Entry 9GE6 (electron microscopy, 4.05 A resolution (low resolution: residue-level contacts below are approximate; hydrogen-bond / salt-bridge calls are withheld)); this record covers chains A and B of the 3 polymer chains in the assembly.

# Chain A
Name: Uncharacterized ABC transporter permease YbbP
Organism: Escherichia coli K-12
Reference sequence: P77504 (YBBP_ECOLI); numbering as in UniProt (aligned over 1-804)
Amino-acid sequence (804 residues; row label = number of the first residue in the row):
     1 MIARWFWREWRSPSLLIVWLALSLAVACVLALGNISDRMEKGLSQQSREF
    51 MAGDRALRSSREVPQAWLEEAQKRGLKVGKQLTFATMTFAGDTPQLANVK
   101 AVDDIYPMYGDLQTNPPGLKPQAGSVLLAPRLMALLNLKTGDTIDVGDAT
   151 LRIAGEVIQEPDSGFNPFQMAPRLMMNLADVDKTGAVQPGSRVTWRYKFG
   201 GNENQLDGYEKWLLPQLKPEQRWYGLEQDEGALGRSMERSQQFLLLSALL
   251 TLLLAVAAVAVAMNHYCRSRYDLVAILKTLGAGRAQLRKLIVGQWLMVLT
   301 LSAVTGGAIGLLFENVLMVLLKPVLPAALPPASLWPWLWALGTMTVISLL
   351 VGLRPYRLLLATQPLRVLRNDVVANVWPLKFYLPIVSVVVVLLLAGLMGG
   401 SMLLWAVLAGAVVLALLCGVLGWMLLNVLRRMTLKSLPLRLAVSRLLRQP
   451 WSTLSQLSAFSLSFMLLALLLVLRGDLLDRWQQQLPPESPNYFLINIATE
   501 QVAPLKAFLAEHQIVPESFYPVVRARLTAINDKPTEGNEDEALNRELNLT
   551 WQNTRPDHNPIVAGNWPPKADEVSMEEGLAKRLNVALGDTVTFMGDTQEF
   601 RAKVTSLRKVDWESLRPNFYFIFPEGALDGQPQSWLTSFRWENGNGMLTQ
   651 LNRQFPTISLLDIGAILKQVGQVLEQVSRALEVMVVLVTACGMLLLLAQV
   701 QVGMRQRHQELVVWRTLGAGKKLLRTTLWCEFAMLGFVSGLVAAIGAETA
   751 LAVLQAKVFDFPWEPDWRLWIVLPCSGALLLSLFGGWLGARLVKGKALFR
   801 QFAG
Disordered / not traced: 800-804
From the paper describing this entry:
  - conformationally variable residues (helix shift): Leu403, Leu754

# Chain B
Name: Uncharacterized ABC transporter ATP-binding protein YbbA
Organism: Escherichia coli K-12
Reference sequence: P0A9T8 (YBBA_ECOLI); residues 1-228 here = UniProt positions 1-228
Amino-acid sequence (242 residues; numbered -13 to 228; the number before each row is that of its first residue; numbers below 1 keep their minus sign (Met-13 is residue -13)):
   -13 MGSSHHHHHHSQDPMPAENIVEVHHLKKSVGQGEHELSILTGVELVVKRG
    37 ETIALVGESGSGKSTLLAILAGLDDGSSGEVSLVGQPLHNMDEEARAKLR
    87 AKHVGFVFQSFMLIPTLNALENVELPALLRGESSAESRNGAKALLEQLGL
   137 GKRLDHLPAQLSGGEQQRVALARAFNGRPDVLFADEPTGNLDRQTGDKIA
   187 DLLFSLNREHGTTLIMVTHDLQLAARCDRCLRLVNGQLQEEA
Disordered / not traced: -13 to 3, 228
Construct notes: initiating methionine (-13); expression tag (-12 to 0)
UniProt features mapped onto this chain:
  - binding site (ATP): Gly43 to Ser50

# Chain A / chain B interface
Residue-residue contacts (31):
  Met1(A) - Glu107(B)
  Met1(A) - Leu114(B)
  Arg4(A) - Glu107(B)
  Trp5(A) - Leu103(B)
  Arg8(A) - Thr102(B)
  Arg8(A) - Leu103(B)
  Arg8(A) - Asn104(B)
  Glu9(A) - Thr102(B)
  Leu273(A) - Ile100(B)
  Ile276(A) - Met98(B)
  Ile276(A) - Arg159(B)
  Leu277(A) - Ile100(B)
  Lys278(A) - Arg86(B)
  Thr279(A) - Leu59(B)
  Thr279(A) - Arg86(B)
  Thr279(A) - Phe92(B)
  Leu280(A) - Ala87(B)
  Gly281(A) - Ala83(B)
  Gly281(A) - Ala87(B)
  Ala282(A) - Leu115(B)
  Arg284(A) - Glu80(B)
  Gln286(A) - Leu115(B)
  Pro364(A) - Leu59(B)
  Leu365(A) - Ala54(B)
  Leu365(A) - Leu59(B)
  Leu365(A) - Asp60(B)
  Val367(A) - Phe94(B)
  Leu368(A) - Phe94(B)
  Leu368(A) - Asp171(B)
  Arg369(A) - Ser50(B)
  Arg369(A) - Thr51(B)
Also at the interface, not in a pair above, chain B (25 interface residues in all): Glu79, Leu111, Pro112, Leu143

# Overview
20 residues of chain A and 25 residues of chain B are in contact. UniProt lists 8 ATP-binding residues on
chain B. The paper reports conformational variability at Leu403(A) and Leu754(A).
Chain A is Uncharacterized ABC transporter permease YbbP and chain B is Uncharacterized ABC transporter
ATP-binding protein YbbA, both from Escherichia coli K-12; the structure, Structure of E. coli YbbAP, was
determined by electron microscopy together with 9GE7 and 9GE8 from the same study.
